Entry 6CQR (X-ray diffraction, 3.04 A resolution); this record covers chains C and E of the 5 polymer chains in the assembly.

# Chain C
Molecule: Peptide from Capsid protein p24
UniProt: P04591 (GAG_HV1H2); residues 89-101 here correspond to UniProt positions 299-311 (UniProt number = residue number + 210)
Chain sequence (13 residues; row label = number of the first residue in the row):
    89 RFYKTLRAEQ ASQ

# Chain E
Molecule: F24 beta chain
Source organism: Homo sapiens
Chain sequence (245 residues; row label = number of the first residue in the row; note: 15 numbers in that range are skipped by the numbering (no residue carries them; nothing is unmodelled there)):
     1 EPEVTQTPSH QVTQMGQEVI LRCVPISNHL Y
    39 FYWYRQILGQ KVEFLVSFYN NEI
    66 SEKSEIFDDQ FSVERPDG
    85 SNFTLKIRST KLEDSAMYFC ASSRLAGGM
   117 DEQFFGPGTR LTVLEDLKNV FPPEVAVFEP SEAEISHTQK ATLVCLATGF YPDHVELSWW
   177 VNGKEVHSGV CTDPQPLKEQ PALNDSRYAL SSRLRVSATF WQNPRNHFRC QVQFYGLSEN
   237 DEWTQDRAKP VTQIVSAEAW GRAD
Cystine bridges: Cys23-Cys104, Cys161-Cys226

# Chain C / chain E interface
Residue-residue contacts (12; chain C residue first):
  Arg95(C) - Tyr31(E)
  Arg95(C) - Ala110(E)  hydrogen bond (side chain-backbone)
  Arg95(C) - Gly111(E)  hydrogen bond (side chain-backbone)
  Arg95(C) - Gly112(E)
  Ala96(C) - Ala110(E)
  Ala96(C) - Gly111(E)
  Glu97(C) - Leu109(E)
  Glu97(C) - Ala110(E)  hydrogen bond (side chain-backbone)
  Glu97(C) - Gly111(E)  hydrogen bond (side chain-backbone)
  Glu97(C) - Met113(E)
  Gln98(C) - Leu30(E)
  Gln98(C) - Tyr57(E)  hydrogen bond

# In short
4 residues of chain C face 8 of chain E across their interface, with 5 hydrogen bonds. Polar contacts include
Arg95(C)-Ala110(E), Arg95(C)-Gly111(E) and Glu97(C)-Ala110(E).
Chain C is Peptide from Capsid protein p24 and chain E is F24 beta chain (Homo sapiens); the structure,
Crystal structure of F24 TCR -DR1-RQ13 peptide complex, was determined by X-ray diffraction, deposited
together with 6CPH, 6CPL, 6CPN, 6CPO, 6CQJ, 6CQL, 6CQN and 6CQQ.
